6ZNW - chains A and B; structure by X-ray diffraction, 2.12 A resolution.

Chain A:
Protein: Citrate lyase, subunit 1
Organism: Methanothrix soehngenii
Notes: EC 2.3.3.8
UniProtKB: A0A0W8FB26 (A0A0W8FB26_9ZZZZ); numbering as in UniProt (aligned over 1-421)
Amino-acid sequence (421 residues; each row starts with the number of its first residue):
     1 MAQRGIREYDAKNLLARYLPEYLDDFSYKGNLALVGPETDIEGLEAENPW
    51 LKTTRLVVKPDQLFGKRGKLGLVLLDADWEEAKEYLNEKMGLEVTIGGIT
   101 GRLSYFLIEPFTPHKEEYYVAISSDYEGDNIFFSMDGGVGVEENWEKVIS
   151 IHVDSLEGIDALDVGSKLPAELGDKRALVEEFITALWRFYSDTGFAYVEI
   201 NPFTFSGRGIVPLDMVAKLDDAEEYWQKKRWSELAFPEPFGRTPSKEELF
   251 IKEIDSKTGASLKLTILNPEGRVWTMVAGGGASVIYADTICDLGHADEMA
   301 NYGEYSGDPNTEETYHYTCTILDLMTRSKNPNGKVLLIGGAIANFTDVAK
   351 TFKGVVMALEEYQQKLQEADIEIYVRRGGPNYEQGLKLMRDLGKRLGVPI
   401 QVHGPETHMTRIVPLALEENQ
Unresolved in the structure: 1, 65-69, 136-146, 420-421
Ion coordination: Mg2+: Ser-306 (together with citrate anion, phosphate ion)
Residues lining bound ligands: citrate anion (FLC): Ala-278, Gly-279, Tyr-305, Ser-306, Gly-307, Asp-308, Ala-343, Asn-344, Phe-345, Thr-346, Arg-377

Chain B:
Protein: Methanosaeta concilii ACLY-B
Organism: Methanothrix soehngenii
Notes: EC 2.3.3.8; engineered mutation(s): Asp541Ala
Amino-acid sequence (631 residues; each row starts with the number of its first residue):
     1 MSRKDYVLFDINTKAFVYGYQTNAIQRMLDFDYVCKRSSPSISAIINPSR
    51 AGIHKAFWGTKEIILPMYKTIPLAALAYPEADVMVNFASHRSAFETTMEA
   101 LKEDTIRIVAVIAEGVPERQSRVMAATARKLDKIVIGPATVGGMTAGAFR
   151 IGNTAGTIENIIASKLYRPGCVGFVSKSGGMLNEAFNIISRNSDGIYEGV
   201 AIGGDRYPGSNMLDHILRYERNPAIKMIACLGELGGEDEYMIIQALKEKK
   251 ITKPLVAWVTGTCSPYLPASVQFGHAGAKANTEKETAQAKNDAFRQAGAY
   301 VPRSFDDYGEMVRQVYDMLLTRGIVQKFDEPEVPRIPTDYSKALATGDIR
   351 KPTTFICTISDDSGEELLYAGKKLSDVLDRKMGIGGVIGLLWFKKELPEY
   401 AAHFIELVIQIVADHGPAVSGAHNAIVASCAGKDLISSLCSGLLTIGPRF
   451 GGAIDDAAREFKRAQETGLAPEQFVGEMKKKGINIPGIGHKIKSVKNPDK
   501 RVQLLISYARANFPSTELLNYALQVEELTTAKKGNLILNVAGCIGILFID
   551 LMSSCGAFSKEEIDEVVRLGYLNGLFALGRSIGLIGHILDQKRLGSRLYR
   601 HPAEDIAYMMPSEEEIQCKRDRGGSHHHHHH
Unresolved in the structure: 1-3, 620-631
Residues lining bound ligands:
  - citrate anion (FLC): Glu-114, Val-141, Gly-180
  - (3S)-citryl-Coenzyme A (Q5B): Ser-49, His-415, Val-419, Pro-448, Arg-449, Phe-450, Gly-451, Ala-453, Asn-484, Ile-485, Pro-486, Gly-487, Ile-488, Gly-489, His-490, Lys-491, Arg-501, Lys-533, Leu-536, Asn-539, Val-540, Ala-541, Phe-576, Arg-580, Arg-597, Leu-598, Arg-600

How chain A and chain B interact:
Residue-residue contacts (91; chain A residue first):
  Ala-2(A) / Gln-272(B)
  Ala-2(A) / Ala-276(B)
  Gln-3(A) / Glu-118(B)  hydrogen bond
  Gln-3(A) / Arg-206(B)
  Ser-124(A) / Arg-122(B)
  Ser-124(A) / Tyr-207(B)  hydrogen bond (backbone-side chain)
  Asp-125(A) / Arg-122(B)
  Asp-125(A) / Tyr-207(B)
  Tyr-126(A) / Arg-206(B)
  Tyr-126(A) / Tyr-207(B)  hydrophobic
  Tyr-126(A) / Pro-208(B)
  Tyr-126(A) / Asn-211(B)
  Tyr-126(A) / Glu-237(B)  hydrogen bond (side chain-backbone)
  Tyr-126(A) / Asp-238(B)  hydrogen bond (side chain-backbone)
  Asp-129(A) / Arg-119(B)  salt bridge
  Asp-129(A) / Arg-122(B)  salt bridge
  Ser-155(A) / Arg-122(B)
  Ser-155(A) / Val-123(B)
  Leu-156(A) / Val-123(B)
  Leu-156(A) / Ala-126(B)
  Leu-156(A) / Thr-127(B)
  Leu-156(A) / Lys-130(B)
  Ser-191(A) / Arg-119(B)
  Lys-218(A) / Asn-281(B)
  Asp-220(A) / Pro-117(B)
  Asp-220(A) / Glu-118(B)  hydrogen bond (side chain-backbone)
  Ala-222(A) / Gly-115(B)
  Ala-222(A) / Val-116(B)
  Ala-222(A) / Pro-117(B)
  Glu-223(A) / Pro-117(B)
  Glu-223(A) / Arg-119(B)
  Tyr-225(A) / Arg-91(B)
  Trp-226(A) / His-90(B)
  Trp-226(A) / Arg-91(B)
  Trp-226(A) / Pro-117(B)  hydrophobic
  Trp-226(A) / Gln-120(B)
  Pro-239(A) / Ser-270(B)
  Lys-263(A) / Gly-274(B)  hydrogen bond (side chain-backbone)
  Leu-267(A) / Leu-267(B)  hydrophobic
  Leu-267(A) / Val-271(B)  hydrophobic
  Gly-280(A) / His-275(B)
  Gly-281(A) / Ser-178(B)
  Gly-281(A) / Met-181(B)
  Gly-281(A) / His-275(B)
  Ala-282(A) / Met-181(B)
  Val-284(A) / Thr-260(B)
  Val-284(A) / Gly-261(B)
  Val-284(A) / Phe-273(B)  hydrophobic
  Ile-285(A) / Met-181(B)  hydrophobic
  Ile-285(A) / Thr-260(B)
  Ile-285(A) / Phe-305(B)  hydrophobic
  Ala-287(A) / Cys-263(B)
  Asp-288(A) / Thr-260(B)
  Asp-288(A) / Gly-261(B)  hydrogen bond (side chain-backbone)
  Asp-288(A) / Thr-262(B)  hydrogen bond (side chain-backbone)
  Asp-288(A) / Cys-263(B)  hydrogen bond (side chain-backbone)
  Cys-291(A) / Cys-263(B)  hydrophobic
  Cys-291(A) / Tyr-266(B)  hydrophobic
  Asp-292(A) / Thr-262(B)
  Ala-296(A) / Tyr-266(B)  hydrophobic
  Tyr-302(A) / Phe-273(B)  hydrophobic
  Tyr-302(A) / Gly-274(B)  hydrogen bond (side chain-backbone)
  Ala-341(A) / Gly-180(B)
  Ala-341(A) / Met-181(B)  hydrophobic
  Ala-341(A) / Glu-184(B)
  Ile-342(A) / Asn-160(B)
  Ile-342(A) / Gly-180(B)
  Ile-342(A) / Asn-183(B)  hydrogen bond (backbone-side chain)
  Ile-342(A) / Glu-184(B)  hydrogen bond (backbone-side chain)
  Ile-342(A) / Asn-187(B)
  Ala-343(A) / Asn-183(B)  hydrogen bond (backbone-side chain)
  Asn-344(A) / Val-141(B)
  Asn-344(A) / Asn-153(B)
  Asn-344(A) / Thr-154(B)
  Asn-344(A) / Ala-155(B)  hydrogen bond (side chain-backbone)
  Asn-344(A) / Gly-156(B)
  Asn-344(A) / Gly-179(B)  hydrogen bond (side chain-backbone)
  Asn-344(A) / Gly-180(B)
  Asn-344(A) / Asn-183(B)
  Phe-345(A) / Arg-27(B)
  Phe-345(A) / Val-141(B)  hydrophobic
  Phe-345(A) / Asn-153(B)
  Arg-376(A) / Glu-184(B)  salt bridge
  Pro-380(A) / Arg-27(B)
  Pro-380(A) / Thr-157(B)
  Tyr-382(A) / Glu-159(B)
  Glu-383(A) / Glu-159(B)
  Pro-405(A) / Arg-191(B)
  His-408(A) / Asp-306(B)  salt bridge
  Met-409(A) / Met-181(B)  hydrophobic
  Thr-410(A) / Asp-306(B)
Interface residues without a listed pair, chain A (51 interface residues in all): Gly-128, Trp-187, Ala-196, Thr-289, Met-299, Glu-304, Gly-379, Gln-384, Glu-406
Interface residues without a listed pair, chain B (57 interface residues in all): Gly-236, Met-241, Pro-268, Ser-304, Ala-345

Overview:
51 residues of chain A face 57 of chain B across their interface; the contacts include 15 hydrogen bonds and 4
salt bridges. Polar pairs include Asp-129(A)/Arg-119(B), Asp-129(A)/Arg-122(B) and Arg-376(A)/Glu-184(B).
Citrate anion is bound between chain A and chain B.
Chain A is Citrate lyase, subunit 1 and chain B is Methanosaeta concilii ACLY-B, both from Methanothrix
soehngenii; the structure, Methanosaeta concilii ATP citrate lyase (D541A mutant) in complex with
(3S)-citryl-CoA, was determined by X-ray diffraction (same publication as 6Z2H).
